PDB entry 2PHM | X-ray diffraction, 2.60 A resolution | chain A

[Chain A]
Molecule: Protein (PHENYLALANINE-4-hydroxylase)
Organism: Rattus norvegicus
Notes: EC 1.14.16.1; fragment: pheoh-24 (residues 1-429)
UniProt: P04176 (PH4H_RAT); residues 1-429 here = UniProt positions 1-429
Sequence (429 residues; each row starts with the number of its first residue):
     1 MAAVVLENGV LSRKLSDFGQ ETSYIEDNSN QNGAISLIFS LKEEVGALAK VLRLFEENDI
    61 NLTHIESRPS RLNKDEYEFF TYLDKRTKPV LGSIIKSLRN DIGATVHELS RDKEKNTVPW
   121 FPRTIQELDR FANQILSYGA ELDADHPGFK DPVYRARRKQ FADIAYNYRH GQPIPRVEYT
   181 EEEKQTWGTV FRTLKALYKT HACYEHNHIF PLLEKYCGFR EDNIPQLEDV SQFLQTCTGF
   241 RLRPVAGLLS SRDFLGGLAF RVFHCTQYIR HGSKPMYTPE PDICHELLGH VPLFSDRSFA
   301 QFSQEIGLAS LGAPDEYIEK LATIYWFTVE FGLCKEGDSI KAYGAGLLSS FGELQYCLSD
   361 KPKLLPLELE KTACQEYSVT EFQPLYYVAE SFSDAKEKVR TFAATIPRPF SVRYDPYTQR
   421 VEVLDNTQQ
Disordered / not traced: 1-18, 137-142, 428-429
Curated features (UniProtKB/Swiss-Prot):
  - binding site (Fe cation): His-285, His-290, Glu-330
  - modified residue: Ala-2 (N-acetylalanine), Ser-16 (Phosphoserine)
Ion coordination: Fe ion: His-285, His-290, Glu-330

[Summary]
The Fe ion site is built by His-285, His-290 and Glu-330. UniProt lists 3 Fe cation-binding residues.
Chain A is Protein (PHENYLALANINE-4-hydroxylase) (Rattus norvegicus); the structure, Structure of
phenylalanine hydroxylase dephosphorylated, was determined by X-ray diffraction (same publication as 1PHZ).
